Entry 7A1Q (X-ray diffraction, 1.75 A resolution); this record covers chains A and B.

[Chain A]
Protein: Hypoxia-inducible factor 1-alpha inhibitor
From: Homo sapiens
Notes: EC 1.14.11.30, 1.14.11.-
UniProt: Q9NWT6 (HIF1N_HUMAN); residue numbers follow UniProt; this construct covers 1-349
Chain sequence (349 residues; numbered 1 to 349; the number before each row is that of its first residue):
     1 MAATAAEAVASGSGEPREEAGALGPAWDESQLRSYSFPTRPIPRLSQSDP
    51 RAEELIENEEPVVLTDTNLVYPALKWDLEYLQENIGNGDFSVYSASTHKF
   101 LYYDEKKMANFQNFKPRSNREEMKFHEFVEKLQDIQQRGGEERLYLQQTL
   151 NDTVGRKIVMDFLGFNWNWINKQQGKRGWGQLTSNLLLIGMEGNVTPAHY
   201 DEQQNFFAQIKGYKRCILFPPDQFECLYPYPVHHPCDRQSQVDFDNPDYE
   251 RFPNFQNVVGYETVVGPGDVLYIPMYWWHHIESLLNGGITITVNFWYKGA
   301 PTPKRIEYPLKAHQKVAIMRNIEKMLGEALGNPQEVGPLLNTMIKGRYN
Not modelled in the structure: 1-11
Metal / ion sites: Zn2+: His-199, Asp-201, His-279 (together with QVQ)
Ligand contacts: QVQ (3-(carboxycarbonyl)cyclopentane-1-carboxylic acid): Tyr-145, Gln-147, Leu-186, Leu-188, Thr-196, His-199, Asp-201, Asn-205, Phe-207, Lys-214, His-279, Ile-281, Asn-294, Trp-296
Curated features (UniProtKB/Swiss-Prot):
  - binding site (2-oxoglutarate): Tyr-145, Thr-196, Asn-205, Lys-214, Asn-294
  - binding site (substrate): Asp-152, Gln-181 to Thr-183, Asp-201 to Gln-203, Arg-238, Gln-239, Ala-300, Asn-321
  - binding site (Fe cation): His-199, Asp-201, His-279
  - site: Leu-340 (Important for dimer formation)
  - modified residue: Ala-2 (N-acetylalanine)
  - mutagenesis: His-199 (H199A: Prevents suppression of HIF CAD activity. Strongly stimulates 2-oxoglutarate turnover. No stimulation of 2-oxoglutarate turnover; when associated with R-340), Asp-201 (D201A: Prevents suppression of HIF CAD activity; D201E: Loss of HIF1A Asn hydroxylation activity. Slightly stimulates 2-oxoglutarate turnover; D201G: No impact on HIF1A Asn hydroxylation activity ...), Gln-239 (Q239H: No effect on Asp hydroxylation ability), Trp-296 (W296R: Loss of HIF1A Asn hydroxylation activity and slight stimulation of 2-oxoglutarate turnover; when associated with G-201), Leu-340 (L340R: Impairs dimer formation, leading to loss of HIF1A Asn hydroxylation activity. No stimulation of 2-oxoglutarate turnover; when associated with A-201), Ile-344 (I344R: No effect on dimer formation and HIF1A Asn hydroxylation activity)

[Chain B]
Protein: Consensus ankyrin repeat domain
Chain sequence (20 residues; row label = number of the first residue in the row):
     1 HLEVVKLLLEAGADVNAQDK
Not modelled in the structure: 1-2
From the paper describing this entry:
  - post-translational modification sites: Asn-16 (citing earlier work)

[Interface between chain A and chain B]
Pairs across the interface (42):
  Tyr-93(A) / Gln-18(B)
  Tyr-102(A) / Val-15(B)
  Tyr-102(A) / Asn-16(B)
  Tyr-102(A) / Ala-17(B)  hydrogen bond (side chain-backbone)
  Tyr-102(A) / Gln-18(B)  hydrogen bond (side chain-backbone)
  Tyr-103(A) / Gln-18(B)
  Asp-104(A) / Gln-18(B)  hydrogen bond
  Glu-105(A) / Gln-18(B)  hydrogen bond (backbone-side chain)
  Lys-106(A) / Asp-19(B)
  Lys-106(A) / Lys-20(B)  hydrogen bond (side chain-backbone)
  His-199(A) / Asn-16(B)  hydrogen bond
  Asp-201(A) / Asp-14(B)
  Asp-201(A) / Val-15(B)
  Asp-201(A) / Asn-16(B)  hydrogen bond (side chain-backbone)
  Glu-202(A) / Gly-12(B)  hydrogen bond (side chain-backbone)
  Glu-202(A) / Ala-13(B)  hydrogen bond (side chain-backbone)
  Glu-202(A) / Asp-14(B)  hydrogen bond (backbone-backbone)
  Gln-203(A) / Ala-13(B)  hydrogen bond (side chain-backbone)
  Gln-203(A) / Val-15(B)
  Arg-238(A) / Asp-14(B)
  Arg-238(A) / Val-15(B)  hydrogen bond (side chain-backbone)
  Arg-238(A) / Asn-16(B)  hydrogen bond
  Gln-239(A) / Asn-16(B)  hydrogen bond
  Met-275(A) / Ala-11(B)  hydrophobic
  Tyr-276(A) / Ala-11(B)
  Trp-296(A) / Val-15(B)  hydrophobic
  Trp-296(A) / Asn-16(B)
  Thr-302(A) / Leu-9(B)
  Thr-302(A) / Glu-10(B)
  Pro-303(A) / Lys-6(B)  hydrogen bond (backbone-side chain)
  Lys-304(A) / Lys-6(B)  hydrogen bond (backbone-side chain)
  Ile-306(A) / Leu-9(B)  hydrophobic
  Tyr-308(A) / Val-5(B)
  Gln-314(A) / Leu-9(B)
  Ala-317(A) / Leu-8(B)
  Ala-317(A) / Leu-9(B)
  Ile-318(A) / Leu-8(B)
  Asn-321(A) / Leu-7(B)  hydrogen bond (side chain-backbone)
  Asn-321(A) / Leu-8(B)  hydrogen bond (side chain-backbone)
  Asn-321(A) / Glu-10(B)  hydrogen bond (side chain-backbone)
  Ile-322(A) / Leu-8(B)  hydrophobic
  Met-325(A) / Leu-8(B)  hydrophobic
Other interface residues (no listed pair), chain A (32 interface residues in all): Arg-120, Leu-186, Asp-237, Lys-298, Leu-310, Arg-320

[Summary]
The interface between chain A and chain B involves 32 residues on one side and 16 on the other; the contacts
include 19 hydrogen bonds. Among the polar pairs are Tyr-102(A)/Ala-17(B), Tyr-102(A)/Gln-18(B) and
Asp-104(A)/Gln-18(B). Ligands of chain A: compound QVQ. The paper reports a modification site at Asn-16(B).
Chain A is Hypoxia-inducible factor 1-alpha inhibitor (Homo sapiens) and chain B is Consensus ankyrin repeat
domain; the structure, FACTOR INHIBITING HIF-1 ALPHA IN COMPLEX WITH ZN(II),
3-(carboxycarbonyl)cyclopentane-1-carboxylic acid, AND CONSENSUS ANKYRIN REPEAT DOMAIN (20-MER), was
determined by X-ray diffraction (same publication as 7A1N, 7A1O, 7A1P and 7A1S).
